Entry 4P3G (X-ray diffraction, 2.70 A resolution); this record covers chains A and C of the 4 polymer chains in the assembly.

# Chain A (and C)
Molecule: Signal recognition particle subunit SRP68
Organism: Chaetomium thermophilum
Notes: chain C of this document is another copy of the same molecule, construct and numbering; everything in this record applies to it too
UniProtKB: G0S5V2 (G0S5V2_CHATD); residue numbers follow UniProt; this construct covers 2-217
Sequence (224 residues; row label = number of the first residue in the row; numbers below 1 keep their minus sign (Mse-6 is residue -6)):
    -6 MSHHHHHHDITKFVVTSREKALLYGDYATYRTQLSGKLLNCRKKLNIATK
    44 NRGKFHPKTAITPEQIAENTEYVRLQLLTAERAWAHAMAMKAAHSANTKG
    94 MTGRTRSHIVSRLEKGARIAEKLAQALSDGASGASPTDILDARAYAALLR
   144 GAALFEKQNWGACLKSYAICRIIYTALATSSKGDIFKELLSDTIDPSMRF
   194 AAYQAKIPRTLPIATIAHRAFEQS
Disordered / not traced: -6 to -2 (chain C: -6 to -2, 41-53, 90-93, 200-217)
Differences from the reference sequence: initiating methionine (-6); expression tag (-5 to 1)
Modified / non-standard residues: Mse-6 (selenomethionine); Mse81, Mse83, Mse94, Mse191 (selenomethionine; parent Met)

# Chain A / chain C interface
Contacting residue pairs (21):
  Asp122(A) with Thr172(C)
  Pro129(A) with His0(C); Thr130(C)
  Thr130(A) with Pro129(C)
  Ile132(A) with Ser173(C)
  Leu133(A) with Thr130(C); Leu133(C), hydrophobic; Ser173(C)
  Arg136(A) with Ala169(C); Thr172(C)
  Ile162(A) with Ile165(C), hydrophobic
  Ile165(A) with Leu133(C), hydrophobic; Ile162(C), hydrophobic; Ile165(C), hydrophobic; Ile166(C), hydrophobic
  Ala169(A) with Ile132(C), hydrophobic; Leu133(C), hydrophobic
  Leu170(A) with Pro129(C), hydrophobic
  Thr172(A) with Ser121(C); Asp122(C)
  Ser173(A) with Pro129(C)
Also at the interface, not in a pair above, chain A (15 interface residues in all): Ser121, Ile166, Thr168
Also at the interface, not in a pair above, chain C (16 interface residues in all): Ala127, Arg136, Leu170

# Overview
15 residues of chain A face 16 of chain C across their interface.
Both chains are Signal recognition particle subunit SRP68 (Chaetomium thermophilum). Entry 4P3G (Structure of
the SRP68-RBD from Chaetomium thermophilum) was determined by X-ray diffraction, deposited together with 4P3E
and 4P3F.
